PDB entry 7ZP9 | electron microscopy, 2.82 A resolution | chains H and F of the 12 polymer chains in the assembly

# Chain H (and F)
Name: Ktr system potassium uptake protein A
Source organism: Vibrio alginolyticus
Notes: chain F of this document is another copy of the same molecule, construct and numbering; everything in this record applies to it too
Reference sequence: O87952 (KTRA_VIBAL); numbering as in UniProt (aligned over 1-220)
Chain sequence (220 residues; row label = number of the first residue in the row):
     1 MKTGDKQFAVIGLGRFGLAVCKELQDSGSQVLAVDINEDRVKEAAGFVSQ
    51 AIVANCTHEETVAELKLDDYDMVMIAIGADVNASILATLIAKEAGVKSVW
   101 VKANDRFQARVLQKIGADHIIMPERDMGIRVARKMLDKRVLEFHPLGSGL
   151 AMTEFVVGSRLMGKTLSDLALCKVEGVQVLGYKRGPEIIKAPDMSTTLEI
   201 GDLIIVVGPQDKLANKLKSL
Unresolved in the structure: 1-5, 138-220
Residues lining bound ligands: ADP (adenosine-5'-diphosphate): I11, G12, L13, G14, R15, V34, D35, I36, N37, R40, A54, N55, C56, T57, A76, I77, G78, A79, A83, K102
UniProt features mapped onto this chain:
  - binding site (ATP): R15, D35 to N37, N55, C56, I77 to A79, K102 to N104, E124

# How chain H and chain F interact
Contacting residue pairs (64):
  K6(H) - M135(F)
  K6(H) - L136(F)  hydrogen bond (side chain-backbone)
  F8(H) - M135(F)  hydrophobic
  R15(H) - N104(F)  hydrogen bond (side chain-backbone)
  R15(H) - E124(F)  salt bridge
  F16(H) - E124(F)
  F16(H) - M127(F)
  F16(H) - G128(F)
  F16(H) - V131(F)  hydrophobic
  A19(H) - R125(F)
  V20(H) - G128(F)
  V20(H) - A132(F)
  E23(H) - I129(F)
  E23(H) - A132(F)
  E23(H) - R133(F)  salt bridge
  L24(H) - A132(F)
  L24(H) - M135(F)  hydrophobic
  L24(H) - L136(F)  hydrophobic
  S27(H) - L136(F)
  S29(H) - L136(F)
  M72(H) - M135(F)
  M74(H) - V131(F)  hydrophobic
  M74(H) - M135(F)  hydrophobic
  W100(H) - V131(F)  hydrophobic
  W100(H) - K134(F)
  W100(H) - M135(F)  hydrophobic
  K102(H) - E124(F)  salt bridge
  N104(H) - R15(F)  hydrogen bond (backbone-side chain)
  I121(H) - M127(F)  hydrophobic
  I121(H) - V131(F)  hydrophobic
  P123(H) - P123(F)
  P123(H) - E124(F)
  E124(H) - R15(F)  salt bridge
  E124(H) - F16(F)
  E124(H) - K102(F)
  E124(H) - P123(F)
  R125(H) - A19(F)
  D126(H) - M127(F)
  M127(H) - F16(F)
  M127(H) - I121(F)  hydrophobic
  M127(H) - P123(F)  hydrophobic
  M127(H) - D126(F)
  M127(H) - M127(F)
  G128(H) - F16(F)
  G128(H) - V20(F)
  I129(H) - E23(F)
  R130(H) - R130(F)
  V131(H) - F16(F)  hydrophobic
  V131(H) - V20(F)  hydrophobic
  V131(H) - I121(F)  hydrophobic
  A132(H) - V20(F)
  A132(H) - E23(F)
  A132(H) - L24(F)
  R133(H) - E23(F)  salt bridge
  K134(H) - W100(F)
  M135(H) - K6(F)
  M135(H) - V20(F)  hydrophobic
  M135(H) - L24(F)  hydrophobic
  M135(H) - M72(F)  hydrophobic
  M135(H) - W100(F)  hydrophobic
  L136(H) - K6(F)
  L136(H) - F8(F)  hydrophobic
  L136(H) - L24(F)  hydrophobic
  L136(H) - S27(F)
Interface residues without a listed pair, chain F (30 interface residues in all): S29, D137

# Overview
The chain H/chain F interface involves 30 residues from each chain, with 3 hydrogen bonds and 5 salt bridges.
Among the polar pairs are R15(H)-E124(F), E23(H)-R133(F) and K102(H)-E124(F). Ligands of chain H: ADP. From
UniProt: 13 ATP-binding residues on chain H.
Both chains are Ktr system potassium uptake protein A (Vibrio alginolyticus). Entry 7ZP9 (KtrAB complex -
KtrA8 ring with a KtrB dimer on each side) was determined by electron microscopy.
